PDB entry 3S14 | X-ray diffraction, 2.85 A resolution | chains B and T of the 12 polymer chains in the assembly

[Chain B]
Protein: DNA-directed RNA polymerase II subunit RPB2
Organism: Saccharomyces cerevisiae S288c
Notes: EC 2.7.7.6
UniProtKB: P08518 (RPB2_YEAST); residue numbers follow UniProt; this construct covers 1-1224
Chain sequence (1224 residues; row label = number of the first residue in the row):
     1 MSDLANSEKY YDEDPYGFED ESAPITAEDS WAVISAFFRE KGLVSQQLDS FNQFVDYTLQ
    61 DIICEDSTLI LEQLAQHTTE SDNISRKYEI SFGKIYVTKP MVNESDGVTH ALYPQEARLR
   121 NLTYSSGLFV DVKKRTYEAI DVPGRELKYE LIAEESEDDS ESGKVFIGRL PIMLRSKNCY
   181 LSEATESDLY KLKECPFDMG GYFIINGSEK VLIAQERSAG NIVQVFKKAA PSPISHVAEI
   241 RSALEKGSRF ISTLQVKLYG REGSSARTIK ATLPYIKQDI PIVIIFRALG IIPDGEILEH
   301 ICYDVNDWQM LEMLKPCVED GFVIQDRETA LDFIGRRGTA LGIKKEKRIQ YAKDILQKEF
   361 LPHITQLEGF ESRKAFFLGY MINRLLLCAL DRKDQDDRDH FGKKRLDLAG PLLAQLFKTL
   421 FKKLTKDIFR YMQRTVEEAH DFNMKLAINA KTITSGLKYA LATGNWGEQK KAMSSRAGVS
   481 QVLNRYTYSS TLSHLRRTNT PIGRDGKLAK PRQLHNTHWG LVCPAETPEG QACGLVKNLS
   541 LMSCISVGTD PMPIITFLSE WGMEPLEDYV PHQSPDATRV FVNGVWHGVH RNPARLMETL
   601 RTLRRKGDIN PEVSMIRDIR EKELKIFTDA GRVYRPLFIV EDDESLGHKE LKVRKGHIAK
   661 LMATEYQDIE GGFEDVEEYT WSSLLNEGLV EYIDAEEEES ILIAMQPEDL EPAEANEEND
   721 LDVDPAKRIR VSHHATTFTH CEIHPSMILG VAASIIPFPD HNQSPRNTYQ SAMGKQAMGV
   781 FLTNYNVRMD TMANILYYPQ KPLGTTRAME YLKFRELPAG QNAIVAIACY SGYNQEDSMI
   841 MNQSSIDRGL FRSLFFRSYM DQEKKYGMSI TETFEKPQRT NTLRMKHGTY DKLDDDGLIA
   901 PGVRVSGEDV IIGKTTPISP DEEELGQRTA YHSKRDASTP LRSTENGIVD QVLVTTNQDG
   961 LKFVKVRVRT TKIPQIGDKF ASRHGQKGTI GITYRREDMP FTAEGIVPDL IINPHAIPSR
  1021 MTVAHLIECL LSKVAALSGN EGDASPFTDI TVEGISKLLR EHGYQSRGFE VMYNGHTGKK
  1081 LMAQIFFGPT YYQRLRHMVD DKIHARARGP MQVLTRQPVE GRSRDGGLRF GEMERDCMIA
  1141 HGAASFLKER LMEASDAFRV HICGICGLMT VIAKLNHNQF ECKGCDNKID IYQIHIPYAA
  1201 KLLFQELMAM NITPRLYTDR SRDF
Disordered / not traced: 1-19, 71-88, 142-163, 336-344, 438-445, 503-508, 669-677, 716-721, 920-932
Metal / ion sites: Zn2+: Cys1163, Cys1166, Cys1182, Cys1185
From the paper describing this entry:
  - binding site for the 6-nt RNA strand: Lys979, Lys987
  - binding site for the 29-nt DNA strand (chain T): Arg857, Arg942

[Chain T]
Molecule: 29-nt DNA strand
Sequence (29 nucleotides; row label = number of the first residue in the row):
     1 CTACCGATAA GCAGACGATC CTCTCGATG
Disordered / not traced: 1-15, 29

[Interface between chain B and chain T]
Contacting residue pairs (17):
  Lys210(B) with DA27(T), salt bridge to the phosphate
  Ala462(B) with DA27(T), sugar contact
  Val482(B) with DG26(T), sugar contact
  Thr791(B) with DG26(T), hydrogen bond to the phosphate
  Met792(B) with DT24(T), phosphate contact; DC25(T), sugar contact
  Arg857(B) with DT24(T), hydrogen bond to the phosphate; DC25(T), salt bridge to the phosphate
  Arg942(B) with DC25(T), salt bridge to the phosphate
  Gly1121(B) with DC23(T), phosphate contact
  Arg1122(B) with DC23(T), hydrogen bond to the phosphate
  Ser1123(B) with DT24(T), phosphate contact
  Leu1128(B) with DT22(T), phosphate contact
  Arg1129(B) with DC21(T), salt bridge to the phosphate; DT22(T), hydrogen bond to the phosphate
  Gly1131(B) with DC21(T), phosphate contact
  Met1133(B) with DC20(T), sugar contact
Also at the interface, not in a pair above, chain B (18 interface residues in all): Tyr459, Thr463, Gly1127, Glu1132
Also at the interface, not in a pair above, chain T (9 interface residues in all): DT28

[In short]
The interface between chain B and chain T involves 18 residues on one side and 9 on the other, with 4 hydrogen
bonds and 4 salt bridges. Polar contacts include Thr791(B)-DG26(T), Arg857(B)-DT24(T) and Arg1122(B)-DC23(T).
The paper reports a binding site for the 6-nt RNA strand at Lys979(B) and Lys987(B); a binding site for the
29-nt DNA strand (chain T) at Arg857(B) and Arg942(B).
Chain B is DNA-directed RNA polymerase II subunit RPB2 (Saccharomyces cerevisiae S288c) and chain T is a 29-nt
DNA strand; the structure, RNA Polymerase II Initiation Complex with a 6-nt RNA, was determined by X-ray
diffraction together with 3RZD, 3RZO, 3S15, 3S16, 3S17, 3S1M and 5 further entries from the same study.
